7BR7 - chains e and f of the 21 polymer chains in the assembly; structure by electron microscopy, 4.30 A resolution (low resolution: residue-level contacts below are approximate; hydrogen-bond / salt-bridge calls are withheld).

== Chain e ==
Name: Triplex capsid protein 1
Source organism: Epstein-Barr virus (strain B95-8)
UniProtKB: P03187 (TRX1_EBVB9); residues 1-364 here = UniProt positions 1-364
Chain sequence (364 residues; row label = number of the first residue in the row):
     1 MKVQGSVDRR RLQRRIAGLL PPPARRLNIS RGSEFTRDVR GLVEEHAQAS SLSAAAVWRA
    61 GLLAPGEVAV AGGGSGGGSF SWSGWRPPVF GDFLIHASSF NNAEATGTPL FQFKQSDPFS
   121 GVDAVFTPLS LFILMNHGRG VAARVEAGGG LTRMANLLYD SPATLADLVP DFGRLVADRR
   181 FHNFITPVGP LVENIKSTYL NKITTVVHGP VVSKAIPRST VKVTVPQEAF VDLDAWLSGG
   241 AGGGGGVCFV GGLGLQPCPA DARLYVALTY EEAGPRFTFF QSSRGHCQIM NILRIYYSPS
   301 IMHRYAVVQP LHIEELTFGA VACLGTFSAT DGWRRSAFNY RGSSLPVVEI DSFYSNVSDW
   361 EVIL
Not modelled in the structure: 1-8, 72-81, 140-149, 239-255

== Chain f ==
Name: Triplex capsid protein 2
Source organism: Epstein-Barr virus (strain B95-8)
UniProtKB: P25214 (TRX2_EBVB9); residues 1-301 here = UniProt positions 1-301
Chain sequence (301 residues; row label = number of the first residue in the row):
     1 MDLKVVVSLS SRLYTDEIAK MQQRIGCILP LASTHGTQNV QGLGLGQVYS LETVPDYVSM
    61 YNYLSDCTLA VLDEVSVDSL ILTKIVPGQT YAIKNKYQPF FQWHGTGSLS VMPPVFGREH
   121 ATVKLESNDV DIVFPMVLPT PIAEEVLQKI LLFNVYSRVV MQAPGNADML DVHMHLGSVS
   181 YLGHHYELAL PEVPGPLGLA LLDNLSLYFC IMVTLLPRAS MRLVRGLIRH EHHDLLNLFQ
   241 EMVPDEIARI DLDDLSVADD LSRMRVMMTY LQSLASLFNL GPRLATAAYS QETLTATCWL
   301 R
Not modelled in the structure: 161-171

== How chain e and chain f interact ==
Residue-residue contacts (38; chain e residue first):
  R25(e) - M1(f)
  R25(e) - D2(f)
  R26(e) - D2(f)
  R26(e) - K4(f)
  R180(e) - R265(f)
  Q256(e) - Q47(f)
  P257(e) - A32(f)
  P257(e) - Y63(f)
  P257(e) - D66(f)
  C258(e) - A32(f)
  P259(e) - D66(f)
  S283(e) - D66(f)
  G285(e) - S65(f)
  C287(e) - N279(f)
  C287(e) - L280(f)
  Q288(e) - N62(f)
  M290(e) - S273(f)
  M290(e) - S276(f)
  M290(e) - L277(f)
  N291(e) - N204(f)
  N291(e) - L277(f)
  R294(e) - N204(f)
  R294(e) - Y208(f)
  R294(e) - L277(f)
  I313(e) - L215(f)
  I313(e) - S262(f)
  L316(e) - I211(f)
  L316(e) - L215(f)
  L316(e) - Y270(f)
  T317(e) - Y270(f)
  V362(e) - Y208(f)
  V362(e) - T269(f)
  V362(e) - Y270(f)
  V362(e) - S273(f)
  L364(e) - Y208(f)
  L364(e) - I211(f)
  L364(e) - Y270(f)
  L364(e) - S273(f)
Interface residues without a listed pair, chain e (24 interface residues in all): A260, R284, W360, E361, I363
Interface residues without a listed pair, chain f (31 interface residues in all): L3, S33, T34, C67, L207, T214, V266, Q272, G281

== Summary ==
The interface between chain e and chain f involves 24 residues on one side and 31 on the other.
Here chain e is Triplex capsid protein 1 and chain f is Triplex capsid protein 2, both from Epstein-Barr virus
(strain B95-8). Entry 7BR7 (Epstein-Barr virus, C1 portal-proximal penton vertex, CATC binding) was determined
by electron microscopy together with 7BQT, 7BQX, 7BR8 and 7BSI from the same study.
